PDB entry 5JIS | X-ray diffraction, 2.20 A resolution | chains A and D

Chain A (and D):
Protein: Cysteine synthase
From: Brucella abortus S19
Notes: EC 2.5.1.47; chain D of this document is another copy of the same molecule, construct and numbering; everything in this record applies to it too
UniProt: A0A0F6AQU1 (A0A0F6AQU1_BRUA1); residue numbers follow UniProt; this construct covers 1-342
Chain sequence (350 residues; numbered 1 to 350; the number before each row is that of its first residue):
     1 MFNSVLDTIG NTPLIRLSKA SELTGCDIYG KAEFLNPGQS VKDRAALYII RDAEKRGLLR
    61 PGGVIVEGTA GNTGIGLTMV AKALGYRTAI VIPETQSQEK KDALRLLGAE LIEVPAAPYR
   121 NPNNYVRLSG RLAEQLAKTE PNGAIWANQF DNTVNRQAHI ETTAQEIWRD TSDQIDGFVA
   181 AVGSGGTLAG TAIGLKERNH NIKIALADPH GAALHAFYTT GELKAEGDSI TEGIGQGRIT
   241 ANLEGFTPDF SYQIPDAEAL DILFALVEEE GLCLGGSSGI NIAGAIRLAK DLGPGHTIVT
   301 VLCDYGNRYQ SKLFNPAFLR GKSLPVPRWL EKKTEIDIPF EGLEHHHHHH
Disordered / not traced: 332-350 (chain D: 333-334, 342-350)
Construct notes: expression tag (343-350)
Modified / non-standard residues: Lys42 ((2S)-2-amino-6-[[3-hydroxy-2-methyl-5-(phosphonooxymethyl)pyridin-4-yl]methylideneamino]hexanoic acid; LLP)

How chain A and chain D interact:
Contacting residue pairs (99; chain A residue first):
  Met1(A) - Leu14(D)
  Met1(A) - Tyr29(D)  hydrophobic
  Met1(A) - Asp170(D)
  Met1(A) - Thr171(D)
  Phe2(A) - Pro13(D)  hydrophobic
  Phe2(A) - Leu14(D)  hydrogen bond (backbone-backbone)
  Phe2(A) - Ile15(D)
  Phe2(A) - Arg16(D)  hydrogen bond (backbone-backbone)
  Asn3(A) - Arg16(D)
  Ser4(A) - Ile15(D)
  Val5(A) - Ile15(D)
  Val5(A) - Glu270(D)
  Val5(A) - Leu272(D)  hydrophobic
  Thr8(A) - Pro13(D)
  Thr8(A) - Leu35(D)
  Pro13(A) - Phe2(D)  hydrophobic
  Pro13(A) - Thr8(D)
  Leu14(A) - Phe2(D)  hydrogen bond (backbone-backbone)
  Ile15(A) - Phe2(D)
  Ile15(A) - Ser4(D)
  Ile15(A) - Val5(D)
  Ile15(A) - Thr8(D)
  Arg16(A) - Phe2(D)  hydrogen bond (backbone-backbone)
  Arg16(A) - Asn3(D)
  Tyr29(A) - Met1(D)
  Leu35(A) - Thr8(D)
  Leu35(A) - Leu35(D)
  Leu35(A) - Pro37(D)  hydrophobic
  Asn36(A) - Tyr305(D)
  Pro37(A) - Leu35(D)  hydrophobic
  Pro37(A) - Tyr305(D)  hydrogen bond (backbone-side chain)
  Gln39(A) - Gln39(D)  hydrogen bond
  Gln39(A) - Tyr305(D)
  Gln39(A) - Asn307(D)  hydrogen bond
  Met79(A) - Gly271(D)
  Lys82(A) - Val267(D)
  Lys82(A) - Glu268(D)  salt bridge
  Lys82(A) - Glu269(D)
  Lys82(A) - Gly271(D)
  Ala83(A) - Glu270(D)
  Ala83(A) - Gly271(D)
  Asp102(A) - Gln310(D)
  Ala103(A) - Asn307(D)
  Arg105(A) - Trp329(D)  hydrogen bond (backbone-side chain)
  Arg105(A) - Leu330(D)
  Leu106(A) - Val267(D)
  Leu106(A) - Cys273(D)  hydrophobic
  Leu106(A) - Asn307(D)
  Leu106(A) - Gln310(D)
  Leu106(A) - Phe314(D)  hydrophobic
  Leu106(A) - Trp329(D)  hydrogen bond (backbone-side chain)
  Leu107(A) - Val267(D)
  Leu107(A) - Cys273(D)  hydrophobic
  Gly108(A) - Trp329(D)
  Glu110(A) - Glu335(D)
  Glu110(A) - Ile336(D)
  Ile112(A) - Ile338(D)  hydrophobic
  Val114(A) - Phe340(D)  hydrophobic
  Asn123(A) - Phe340(D)
  Asn123(A) - Glu341(D)  hydrogen bond (side chain-backbone)
  Leu128(A) - Ile338(D)  hydrophobic
  Leu128(A) - Pro339(D)
  Leu128(A) - Phe340(D)  hydrophobic
  Arg131(A) - Pro339(D)  hydrogen bond (side chain-backbone)
  Arg131(A) - Glu341(D)
  Leu132(A) - Ile336(D)  hydrophobic
  Leu132(A) - Pro339(D)
  Gln135(A) - Asp337(D)  hydrogen bond (side chain-backbone)
  Gln135(A) - Pro339(D)
  Asp170(A) - Met1(D)  hydrogen bond (backbone-backbone)
  Thr171(A) - Met1(D)
  Val267(A) - Lys82(D)
  Val267(A) - Leu106(D)
  Val267(A) - Leu107(D)
  Glu268(A) - Lys82(D)  salt bridge
  Glu268(A) - Gly108(D)
  Glu269(A) - Lys82(D)
  Glu270(A) - Val5(D)
  Glu270(A) - Lys82(D)
  Glu270(A) - Ala83(D)
  Gly271(A) - Val5(D)
  Gly271(A) - Met79(D)
  Gly271(A) - Lys82(D)
  Gly271(A) - Ala83(D)
  Leu272(A) - Val5(D)  hydrophobic
  Cys273(A) - Leu106(D)  hydrophobic
  Cys273(A) - Leu107(D)  hydrophobic
  Tyr305(A) - Asn36(D)
  Tyr305(A) - Pro37(D)  hydrogen bond (side chain-backbone)
  Tyr305(A) - Gln39(D)
  Asn307(A) - Gln39(D)  hydrogen bond
  Asn307(A) - Leu106(D)
  Gln310(A) - Asp102(D)  hydrogen bond (side chain-backbone)
  Gln310(A) - Ala103(D)
  Phe314(A) - Leu106(D)  hydrophobic
  Trp329(A) - Arg105(D)  hydrogen bond (side chain-backbone)
  Trp329(A) - Leu106(D)  hydrogen bond (side chain-backbone)
  Trp329(A) - Gly108(D)
  Leu330(A) - Arg105(D)
Also at the interface, not in a pair above, chain A (51 interface residues in all): Pro115, Leu136, Ser172, Gly306
Also at the interface, not in a pair above, chain D (48 interface residues in all): Thr297, Gly306

Overview:
Chain A and chain D form an interface of 51 and 48 residues respectively, with 18 hydrogen bonds and 2 salt
bridges. Polar pairs include Lys82(A)-Glu268(D), Pro37(A)-Tyr305(D) and Gln39(A)-Gln39(D).
Chain A and chain D are both Cysteine synthase (Brucella abortus S19); the structure, The Crystal Structure of
O-acetyl serine sulfhydralase from Brucella abortus, was determined by X-ray diffraction, deposited together
with 5JJC.
